2YTZ - chain A; structure by X-ray diffraction, 2.65 A resolution.

# Chain A
Molecule: N(2), N(2)-dimethylguanosine tRNA methyltransferase
Source organism: Pyrococcus horikoshii
Notes: EC 2.1.1.32; engineered mutation(s): L1M
UniProt: O59493 (TRM1_PYRHO); residues 1-378 here correspond to UniProt positions 4-381 (UniProt number = residue number + 3)
Amino-acid sequence (378 residues; numbered 1 to 378; the number before each row is that of its first residue):
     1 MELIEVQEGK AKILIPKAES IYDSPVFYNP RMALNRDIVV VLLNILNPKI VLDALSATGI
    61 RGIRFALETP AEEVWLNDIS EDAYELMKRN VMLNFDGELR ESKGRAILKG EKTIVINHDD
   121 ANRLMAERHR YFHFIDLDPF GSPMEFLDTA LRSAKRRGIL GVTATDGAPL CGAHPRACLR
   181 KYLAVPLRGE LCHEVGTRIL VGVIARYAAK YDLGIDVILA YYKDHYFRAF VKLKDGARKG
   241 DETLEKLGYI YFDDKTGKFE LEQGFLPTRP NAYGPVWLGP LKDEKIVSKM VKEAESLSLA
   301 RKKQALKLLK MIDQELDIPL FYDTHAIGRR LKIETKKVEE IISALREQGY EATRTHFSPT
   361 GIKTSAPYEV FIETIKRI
Not modelled in the structure: 1, 331-335, 378
Small-molecule neighbours: S-adenosylhomocysteine (SAH): F27, R36, D53, A54, L55, S56, A57, I60, R61, N77, D78, I79, S80, A83, D119, D120, A121, D138, F140, F146
Swiss-Prot annotation at these positions:
  - binding site (S-adenosyl-L-methionine): R36, R61, D78, D120, A121

# Overview
Ligands of chain A: S-adenosylhomocysteine. Curated annotation (UniProt) lists 5
S-adenosyl-L-methionine-binding residues.
Chain A is N(2), N(2)-dimethylguanosine tRNA methyltransferase (Pyrococcus horikoshii); the structure, Complex
structure of Trm1 from Pyrococcus horikoshii with S-adenosyl-L-Homocystein in the orthorhombic
crystal-lattice, was determined by X-ray diffraction together with 2EJT, 2EJU and 2DUL from the same study.
